Entry 2FOS (X-ray diffraction, 1.10 A resolution); this record covers chain A.

Chain A:
Molecule: Carbonic Anhydrase II
Organism: Homo sapiens
Notes: EC 4.2.1.1
Reference sequence: P00918 (CAH2_HUMAN); residues 2-260 here correspond to UniProt positions 1-259 (UniProt number = residue number - 1)
Sequence (260 residues; numbered 1 to 261; 1 number in that range is skipped by the numbering (no residue carries it; nothing is unmodelled there); the number before each row is that of its first residue):
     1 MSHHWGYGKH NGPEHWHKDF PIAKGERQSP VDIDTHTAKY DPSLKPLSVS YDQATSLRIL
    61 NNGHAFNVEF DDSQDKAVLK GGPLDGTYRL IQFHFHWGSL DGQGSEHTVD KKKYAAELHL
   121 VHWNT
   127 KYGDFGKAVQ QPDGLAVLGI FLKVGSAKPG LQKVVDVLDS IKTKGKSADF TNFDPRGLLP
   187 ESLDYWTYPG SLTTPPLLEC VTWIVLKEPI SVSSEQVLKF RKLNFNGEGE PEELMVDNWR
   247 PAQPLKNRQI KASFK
Unresolved in the structure: 1
Modified positions: C206 (s-(methylmercury)-l-cysteine; CMH)
Differences from the reference sequence: initiating methionine (1); modified residue (206)
Ion coordination: Cu ion: S2, H3, D52; Zn2+: H94, H96, H119 (together with B17); S-(methylmercury)-L-cysteine Hg near Q137 (its only coordinating residue here)
Small-molecule neighbours:
  - B17 ({1-[4-(aminosulfonyl)phenyl]-11-[(carboxy-kappao)methyl]-1-oxo-5,8-dioxa-2,11-diazatridecan-13-oato(2-)-kappao~13~}copper), molecule 1: H3, H4, W5, H10, N11, H15, W16, K18, D19, F20
  - B17, molecule 2: Q92, H94, H96, E106, H119, V121, F131, V135, V143, S197, L198, T199, T200, P202, L204, W209
Swiss-Prot annotation at these positions:
  - binding site (substrate): T199, T200
  - modified residue (Phosphoserine): S166, S173
What the authors report for this chain:
  - binding site for B17: S2, H15, D19, T199
  - Cu ion coordination: H64
  - conformationally variable residues (side-chain flip): H64
  - catalytic residues: H64 (citing earlier work)

In short:
Chain A binds compound B17. The Cu ion site is built by S2, H3 and D52. H94, H96 and H119 coordinate Zn2+.
Curated annotation (UniProt) lists substrate-binding residues T199 and T200. The paper reports the catalytic
residue H64; a binding site for B17 at S2, H15 and D19 among others.
Chain A is Carbonic Anhydrase II (Homo sapiens); the structure, Human Carbonic Anhydrase II complexed with
two-prong inhibitors, was determined by X-ray diffraction together with 2FOU, 2FOV, 2FOY and 2FOQ from the
same study.
